PDB entry 5VHH | electron microscopy, 6.10 A resolution (low resolution: residue-level contacts below are approximate; hydrogen-bond / salt-bridge calls are withheld) | chains A and F of the 19 polymer chains in the assembly

# Chain A
Protein: 26S proteasome regulatory subunit 7
From: Homo sapiens
UniProtKB: P35998 (PRS7_HUMAN); numbering as in UniProt (aligned over 73-424)
Chain sequence (352 residues; numbered 73 to 424; the number before each row is that of its first residue):
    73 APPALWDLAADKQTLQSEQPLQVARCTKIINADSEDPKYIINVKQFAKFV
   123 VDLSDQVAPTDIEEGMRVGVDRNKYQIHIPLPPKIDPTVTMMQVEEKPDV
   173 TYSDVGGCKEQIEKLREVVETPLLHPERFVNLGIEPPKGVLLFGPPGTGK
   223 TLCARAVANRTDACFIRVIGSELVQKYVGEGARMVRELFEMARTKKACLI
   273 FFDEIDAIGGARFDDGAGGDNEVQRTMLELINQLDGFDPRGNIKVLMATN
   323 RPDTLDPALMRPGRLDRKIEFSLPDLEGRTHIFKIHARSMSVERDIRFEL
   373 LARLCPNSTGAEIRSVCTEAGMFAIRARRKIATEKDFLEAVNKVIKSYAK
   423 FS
Not modelled in the structure: 156-158, 283-290
Curated features (UniProtKB/Swiss-Prot):
  - binding site (ATP): G216 to T223
  - modified residue (N6-acetyllysine): K116, K422

# Chain F
Protein: 26S proteasome regulatory subunit 6A
From: Homo sapiens
UniProtKB: P17980 (PRS6A_HUMAN); numbering as in UniProt (aligned over 53-432)
Chain sequence (380 residues; each row starts with the number of its first residue):
    53 KIMKSEVLRVTHELQAMKDKIKENSEKIKVNKTLPYLVSNVIELLDVDPN
   103 DQEEDGANIDLDSQRKGKCAVIKTSTRQTYFLPVIGLVDAEKLKPGDLVG
   153 VNKDSYLILETLPTEYDSRVKAMEVDERPTEQYSDIGGLDKQIQELVEAI
   203 VLPMNHKEKFENLGIQPPKGVLMYGPPGTGKTLLARACAAQTKATFLKLA
   253 GPQLVQMFIGDGAKLVRDAFALAKEKAPSIIFIDELDAIGTKRFDSEKAG
   303 DREVQRTMLELLNQLDGFQPNTQVKVIAATNRVDILDPALLRSGRLDRKI
   353 EFPMPNEEARARIMQIHSRKMNVSPDVNYEELARCTDDFNGAQCKAVCVE
   403 AGMIALRRGATELTHEDYMEGILEVQAKKK
Not modelled in the structure: 102-115, 297-299, 429-432
Curated features (UniProtKB/Swiss-Prot):
  - binding site (ATP): G227 to T234
  - modified residue: S376 (Phosphoserine)

# How chain A and chain F interact
Pairs across the interface (37; chain A residue first):
  F118(A) with S127(F)
  A119(A) with S127(F)
  K120(A) with L89(F); V90(F); S127(F); D149(F)
  F121(A) with Y88(F); L89(F)
  V122(A) with P87(F); Y88(F); V90(F)
  D124(A) with L86(F)
  Y147(A) with Y88(F); K155(F)
  E189(A) with R409(F)
  F201(A) with L408(F)
  N203(A) with T413(F)
  L204(A) with L408(F); G411(F); T413(F)
  G205(A) with L408(F)
  E207(A) with L408(F)
  P208(A) with L408(F)
  P209(A) with M405(F); L408(F); R409(F)
  K210(A) with M405(F)
  G291(A) with M259(F)
  N293(A) with Q258(F); M259(F)
  R297(A) with R171(F)
  L300(A) with Q255(F)
  D338(A) with E402(F)
  R339(A) with E402(F); I406(F); R409(F); E426(F)
Other interface residues (no listed pair), chain A (28 interface residues in all): K110, I112, V123, R200, I206, N304
Other interface residues (no listed pair), chain F (26 interface residues in all): T85, L150, L164, E176, V257, G404

# Summary
28 residues of chain A and 26 residues of chain F are in contact. From UniProt: 8 ATP-binding residues on
chain A; 8 ATP-binding residues on chain F.
Chain A is 26S proteasome regulatory subunit 7 and chain F is 26S proteasome regulatory subunit 6A, both from
Homo sapiens; the structure, Conformational Landscape of the p28-Bound Human Proteasome Regulatory Particle,
was determined by electron microscopy, deposited together with 5VGZ, 5VHF, 5VHI, 5VHJ, 5VHM, 5VHN and 5
further entries.
